Entry 8CDM (X-ray diffraction, 2.35 A resolution); this record covers chains B and E of the 3 polymer chains in the assembly.

# Chain B
Name: Myosin A tail domain interacting protein
Source organism: Plasmodium falciparum
UniProtKB: Q8I4W8 (Q8I4W8_PLAF7); residues -45 to 158 here correspond to UniProt positions 1-204 (UniProt number = residue number + 46)
Amino-acid sequence (204 residues; each row starts with the number of its first residue; numbers below 1 keep their minus sign (Met-45 is residue -45)):
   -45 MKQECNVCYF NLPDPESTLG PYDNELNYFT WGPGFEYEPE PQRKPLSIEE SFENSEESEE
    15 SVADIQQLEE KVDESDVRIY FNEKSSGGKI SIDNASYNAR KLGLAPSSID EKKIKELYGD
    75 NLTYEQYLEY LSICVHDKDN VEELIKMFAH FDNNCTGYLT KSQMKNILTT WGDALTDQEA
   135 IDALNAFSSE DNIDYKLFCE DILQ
Disordered / not traced: -45 to 27

# Chain E
Name: Myosin essential light chain ELC
Source organism: Plasmodium falciparum
UniProtKB: A0A2I0BQX1 (A0A2I0BQX1_PLAFO); numbering as in UniProt (aligned over 1-134)
Amino-acid sequence (134 residues; row label = number of the first residue in the row):
     1 MASDMEEKFR EAFILFSSCS DHIEMYKFFE LMNSFGIILT NDEKAALPND INMDYWLNFA
    61 KKHYNYEQPF KHINNVNEQN TNVQIKIDNF LGIMKALDTR LTESDLNILL QITNPENKST
   121 LNLKTVSQKL TESI
Disordered / not traced: 1, 80-82

# Chain B / chain E interface
Residue-residue contacts - 14 pairs, chain B then chain E:
  Phe105(B) with Ser18(E); Cys19(E), hydrophobic
  Asn107(B) with Ser18(E), hydrogen bond
  Ser116(B) with Cys19(E); Asp21(E)
  Gln117(B) with Ser18(E), hydrogen bond (side chain-backbone); Cys19(E); Ser20(E)
  Asn120(B) with Cys19(E), hydrogen bond (side chain-backbone); Asp21(E), hydrogen bond
  Ile121(B) with Cys19(E), hydrophobic
  Thr124(B) with Ile14(E)
  Trp125(B) with Glu11(E), hydrogen bond; Ile14(E), hydrophobic
Interface residues without a listed pair, chain E (7 interface residues in all): Leu15

# Summary
The interface between chain B and chain E involves 8 residues on one side and 7 on the other; the contacts
include 5 hydrogen bonds. Among the polar pairs are Asn107(B)-Ser18(E), Gln117(B)-Ser18(E) and
Asn120(B)-Cys19(E).
Here chain B is Myosin A tail domain interacting protein and chain E is Myosin essential light chain ELC, both
from Plasmodium falciparum. Entry 8CDM (Plasmodium falciparum Myosin A full-length, post-rigor state complexed
to the inhibitor KNX-002) was determined by X-ray diffraction (same publication as 8A12 and 8CDQ).
